Entry 7E2D (electron microscopy, 3.71 A resolution); this record covers chains A and B of the 11 polymer chains in the assembly.

[Chain A]
Molecule: TRAPP-associated protein TCA17
Organism: Saccharomyces cerevisiae (strain ATCC 204508 / S288c)
UniProt: P32613 (TCA17_YEAST); residues 1-152 here = UniProt positions 1-152
Sequence (152 residues; row label = number of the first residue in the row):
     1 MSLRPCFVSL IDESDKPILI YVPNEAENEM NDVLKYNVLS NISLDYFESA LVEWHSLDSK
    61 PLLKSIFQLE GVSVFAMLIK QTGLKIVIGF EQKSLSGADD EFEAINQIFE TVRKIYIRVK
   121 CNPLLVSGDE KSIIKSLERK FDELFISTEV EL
Not modelled in the structure: 1-2, 147-152

[Chain B]
Molecule: Trafficking protein particle complex subunit 33
Organism: Saccharomyces cerevisiae (strain ATCC 204508 / S288c)
UniProt: Q99394 (TRS33_YEAST); numbering as in UniProt (aligned over 1-268)
Sequence (268 residues; each row starts with the number of its first residue):
     1 MSSTHSNNVG HPQSSPQGPL TEQQRAQQQY QIFENSLPKV SQSVYQMLLN EMVPLAMGIE
    61 RQISGDVISS DSNVTSENGN INNMIKRLKI EEHHTVDIIR SHNLIHELYK ADEEEKEKVL
   121 ARLRNIGFQI GLKLSELLIF SNNPNLKFKE MDLLLIMKFI CRDVWKQIFG KQIDNLKTNH
   181 RGTFYLLDYD YRPIQSFSLE EDAKNEELKM IEPFLEIPVG IIRGVLSSLG YSSEEVICLA
   241 SFIDRPTDRP KTAFPKGVSF HVQVTMPQ
Not modelled in the structure: 1-32, 67-84, 246-256, 264-268

[Chain A / chain B interface]
Contacting residue pairs (26):
  Ser56(A) - Lys147(B)
  Ser59(A) - Asn142(B)
  Ser59(A) - Pro144(B)
  Pro61(A) - Asn142(B)
  Lys80(A) - Pro144(B)  hydrogen bond (side chain-backbone)
  Lys80(A) - Leu146(B)  hydrogen bond (side chain-backbone)
  Lys80(A) - Lys147(B)
  Gln81(A) - Asn142(B)
  Gln81(A) - Asn143(B)  hydrogen bond (side chain-backbone)
  Gln81(A) - Leu146(B)
  Gln81(A) - Lys147(B)
  Gln81(A) - Phe148(B)
  Thr82(A) - Glu136(B)
  Thr82(A) - Phe148(B)
  Gly83(A) - Phe148(B)
  Arg113(A) - Ile139(B)
  Arg113(A) - Asn142(B)
  Lys114(A) - Phe140(B)
  Ile117(A) - Glu136(B)
  Ile117(A) - Phe140(B)  hydrophobic
  Lys120(A) - Lys133(B)
  Lys120(A) - Glu136(B)
  Cys121(A) - Lys133(B)
  Cys121(A) - Glu136(B)
  Cys121(A) - Leu137(B)  hydrophobic
  Asn122(A) - Lys133(B)  hydrogen bond (backbone-side chain)
Interface residues without a listed pair, chain A (16 interface residues in all): Glu13, Lys60, Pro123
Interface residues without a listed pair, chain B (13 interface residues in all): Asn145, Leu229

[In short]
16 residues of chain A and 13 residues of chain B are in contact; the contacts include 4 hydrogen bonds. Polar
contacts include Lys80(A)-Pro144(B), Lys80(A)-Leu146(B) and Gln81(A)-Asn143(B).
Here chain A is TRAPP-associated protein TCA17 and chain B is Trafficking protein particle complex subunit 33,
both from Saccharomyces cerevisiae (strain ATCC 204508 / S288c). Entry 7E2D (Monomer of TRAPPII (Closed)) was
determined by electron microscopy together with 7E2C, 7E8S, 7E8T, 7E93, 7E94 and 7EA3 from the same study.
